PDB entry 2PAX | X-ray diffraction, 2.40 A resolution | chain A

Chain A:
Molecule: Poly(adp-ribose) polymerase
Organism: Gallus gallus
Notes: EC 2.4.2.30; fragment: catalytic fragment
Reference sequence: P26446 (PARP1_CHICK); aligned to UniProt positions 648-1008 over residues 654-1014 (the alignment contains insertions or deletions, so no single offset holds)
Amino-acid sequence (361 residues; each row starts with the number of its first residue):
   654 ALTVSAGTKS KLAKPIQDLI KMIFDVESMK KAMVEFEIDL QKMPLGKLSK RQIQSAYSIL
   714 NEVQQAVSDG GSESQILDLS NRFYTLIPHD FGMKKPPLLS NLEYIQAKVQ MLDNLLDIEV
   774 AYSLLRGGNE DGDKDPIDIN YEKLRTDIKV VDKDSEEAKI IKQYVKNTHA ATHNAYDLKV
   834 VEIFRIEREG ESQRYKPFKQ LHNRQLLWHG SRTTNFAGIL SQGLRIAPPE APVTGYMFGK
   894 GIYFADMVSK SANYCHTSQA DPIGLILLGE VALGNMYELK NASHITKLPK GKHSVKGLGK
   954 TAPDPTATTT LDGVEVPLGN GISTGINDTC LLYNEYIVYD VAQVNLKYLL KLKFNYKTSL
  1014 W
Unresolved in the structure: 654-661, 1012-1014
Differences from the reference sequence: conflict Ala654 (Lys651 in P26446)
Small-molecule neighbours: 4-amino-1,8-naphthalimide (4AN; 6-amino-benzo[de]isoquinoline-1,3-dione): Trp861, His862, Gly863, Tyr896, Phe897, Ala898, Lys903, Ser904, Tyr907, Glu988

Summary:
Chain A binds 4-amino-1,8-naphthalimide.
Chain A is Poly(adp-ribose) polymerase (Gallus gallus); the structure, The catalytic fragment of
poly(adp-ribose) polymerase complexed with 4-amino-1,8-naphthalimide, was determined by X-ray diffraction
(same publication as 2PAW, 3PAX and 4PAX).
